Entry 7AEF (electron microscopy, 2.80 A resolution); this record covers chains Y and Z of the 48 polymer chains in the assembly.

# Chain Y (and Z)
Protein: Phospholipid/glycerol acyltransferase
From: Algoriphagus machipongonensis
Notes: chain Z of this document is another copy of the same molecule, construct and numbering; everything in this record applies to it too
UniProtKB: A3HTC0 (A3HTC0_9BACT); residues 1-147 here = UniProt positions 1-147
Sequence (147 residues; numbered 1 to 147; the number before each row is that of its first residue):
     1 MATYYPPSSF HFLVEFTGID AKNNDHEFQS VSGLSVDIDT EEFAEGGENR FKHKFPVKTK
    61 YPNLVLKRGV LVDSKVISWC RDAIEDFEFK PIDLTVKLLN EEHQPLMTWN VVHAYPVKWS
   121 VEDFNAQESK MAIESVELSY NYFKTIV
Unresolved in the structure: 1-2

# Chain Y / chain Z interface
Residue-residue contacts - 44 pairs, chain Y then chain Z:
  Thr3(Y) - Val70(Z)
  Pro6(Y) - Met131(Z)  hydrophobic
  Pro7(Y) - Val70(Z)
  Pro7(Y) - Met131(Z)
  Pro7(Y) - Ala132(Z)  hydrogen bond (backbone-backbone)
  Ser8(Y) - Lys130(Z)
  Ser9(Y) - Phe124(Z)
  Ser9(Y) - Asn125(Z)
  Ser9(Y) - Lys130(Z)  hydrogen bond (backbone-backbone)
  Phe10(Y) - Asn125(Z)
  Phe10(Y) - Glu128(Z)
  Phe12(Y) - Phe124(Z)  hydrophobic
  Gln29(Y) - Ala126(Z)  hydrogen bond (backbone-backbone)
  Gln29(Y) - Gln127(Z)
  Ser30(Y) - Phe124(Z)  hydrogen bond (side chain-backbone)
  Val31(Y) - Asp123(Z)
  Val31(Y) - Phe124(Z)  hydrogen bond (backbone-backbone)
  Ser32(Y) - Asp123(Z)
  Gly33(Y) - Asp123(Z)
  Leu34(Y) - Val121(Z)
  Ser35(Y) - Trp119(Z)
  Ser35(Y) - Ser120(Z)
  Val36(Y) - Lys118(Z)
  Val36(Y) - Trp119(Z)  hydrogen bond (backbone-backbone)
  Asp37(Y) - Val117(Z)
  Asp37(Y) - Lys118(Z)  salt bridge
  Ile38(Y) - Pro116(Z)
  Ile38(Y) - Val117(Z)  hydrogen bond (backbone-backbone)
  Glu45(Y) - Lys58(Z)
  Glu48(Y) - Lys58(Z)  hydrogen bond (backbone-side chain)
  Asn49(Y) - Lys58(Z)
  Asn49(Y) - Thr59(Z)
  Arg50(Y) - Thr59(Z)
  Arg50(Y) - Tyr61(Z)
  Phe51(Y) - Thr59(Z)
  Phe51(Y) - Asn141(Z)
  Phe51(Y) - Tyr142(Z)  hydrophobic
  Lys54(Y) - Tyr115(Z)
  Pro56(Y) - Phe89(Z)  hydrophobic
  Val57(Y) - Phe87(Z)
  Thr59(Y) - Ile84(Z)  hydrogen bond (side chain-backbone)
  Thr59(Y) - Phe87(Z)
  Lys144(Y) - Glu85(Z)  salt bridge
  Val147(Y) - Val72(Z)  hydrophobic
Also at the interface, not in a pair above, chain Y (38 interface residues in all): Phe28, Thr40, Ala44, Lys52, Lys58, Val96, Leu98, Trp109, Phe143, Thr145
Also at the interface, not in a pair above, chain Z (34 interface residues in all): Val57, Asn63, Gly69, Leu71, Arg81, Ser129, Ser139

# In short
38 residues of chain Y face 34 of chain Z across their interface, with 9 hydrogen bonds and 2 salt bridges.
Polar pairs include Asp37(Y)-Lys118(Z), Lys144(Y)-Glu85(Z) and Ser30(Y)-Phe124(Z).
Both chains are Phospholipid/glycerol acyltransferase (Algoriphagus machipongonensis). Entry 7AEF (Cryo-EM
structure of an extracellular contractile injection system in marine bacterium Algoriphagus machipongonensis,
the baseplate complex ...) was determined by electron microscopy together with 7ADZ, 7AE0 and 7AEB from the
same study.
